Entry 2C1I (X-ray diffraction, 1.35 A resolution); this record covers chain A.

# Chain A
Protein: Peptidoglycan glcnac deacetylase
Source organism: Streptococcus pneumoniae
Notes: EC 3.5.1.33
UniProt: Q8DP63 (Q8DP63_STRR6); residues 38-463 here = UniProt positions 38-463
Chain sequence (431 residues; numbered 33 to 463; the number before each row is that of its first residue):
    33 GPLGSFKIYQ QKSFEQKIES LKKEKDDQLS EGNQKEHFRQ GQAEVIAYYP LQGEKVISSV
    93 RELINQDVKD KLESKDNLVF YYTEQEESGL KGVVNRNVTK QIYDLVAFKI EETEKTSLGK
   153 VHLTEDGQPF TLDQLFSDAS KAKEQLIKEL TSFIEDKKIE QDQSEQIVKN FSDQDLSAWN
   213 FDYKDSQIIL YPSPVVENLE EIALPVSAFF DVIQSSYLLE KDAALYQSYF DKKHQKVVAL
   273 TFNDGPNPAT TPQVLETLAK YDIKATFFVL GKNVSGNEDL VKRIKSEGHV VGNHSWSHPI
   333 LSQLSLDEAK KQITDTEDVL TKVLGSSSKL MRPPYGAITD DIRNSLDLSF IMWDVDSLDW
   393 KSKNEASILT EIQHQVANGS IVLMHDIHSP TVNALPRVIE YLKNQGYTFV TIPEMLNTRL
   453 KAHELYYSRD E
Unresolved in the structure: 33-45, 137-141, 186-206, 224-232
Differences from the reference sequence: engineered mutation Asn275 (Asp in Q8DP63)
Metal / ion sites: Zn2+ site 1: Glu144, Glu146, Glu340; Zn2+ site 2: Asp276, His326, His330 (together with sulfate ion)
Reported in the primary citation:
  - binding site for sulfate ion: Asn275, Tyr367, His417
  - binding site for 2-(N-morpholino)-ethanesulfonic acid: Trp392
  - mutagenesis - Y367A, L415F, H417S: abolished catalytic activity
  - mutagenesis - L302A, K304I: increased catalytic activity
  - mutagenesis - I419G (10-fold): decreased catalytic activity
  - catalytic residues: Tyr367, His417 (proposed by the authors, not directly observed)
  - catalytic residues: Arg364

# In short
The Zn2+ site 1 is built by Glu144, Glu146 and Glu340. Asp276, His326 and His330 coordinate Zn2+ site 2. From
the paper: catalytic residues Tyr367, His417 and Arg364; Y367A, L415F and H417S abolish catalytic activity; 6
substitutions were tested in all.
Chain A is Peptidoglycan glcnac deacetylase (Streptococcus pneumoniae); the structure, Structure of
Streptococcus pneumoniae peptidoglycan deacetylase (SpPgdA) D 275 N Mutant, was determined by X-ray
diffraction (same publication as 2C1G).
